2NPH - chains A and S of the 4 polymer chains in the assembly; structure by X-ray diffraction, 1.65 A resolution.

[Chain A]
Name: Protease retropepsin
Source organism: Human immunodeficiency virus 1
Notes: EC 3.4.23.16
UniProtKB: Q72874 (Q72874_9HIV1); residue numbers follow UniProt; this construct covers 1-99
Chain sequence (99 residues; row label = number of the first residue in the row):
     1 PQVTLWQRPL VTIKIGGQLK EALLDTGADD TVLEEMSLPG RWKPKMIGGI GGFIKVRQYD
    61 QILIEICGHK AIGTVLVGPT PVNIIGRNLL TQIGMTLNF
Construct notes: engineered mutation Met95 (Cys in Q72874)
Reported in the primary citation:
  - catalytic residues: Asp25
  - binding site for tetrapeptide fragment (chain S): Asp25

[Chain S]
Name: tetrapeptide fragment
Chain sequence (4 residues; row label = number of the first residue in the row):
     1 AETF

[Chain A / chain S interface]
Pairs across the interface - 17 pairs, chain A then chain S:
  Asp25(A) - Thr3(S)
  Asp25(A) - Phe4(S)
  Gly27(A) - Glu2(S)
  Gly27(A) - Phe4(S)  hydrogen bond (backbone-backbone)
  Ala28(A) - Glu2(S)
  Ala28(A) - Thr3(S)
  Ala28(A) - Phe4(S)
  Asp29(A) - Ala1(S)
  Asp29(A) - Glu2(S)  hydrogen bond (side chain-backbone)
  Asp30(A) - Ala1(S)  hydrogen bond (side chain-backbone)
  Lys45(A) - Ala1(S)
  Ile47(A) - Ala1(S)
  Ile47(A) - Thr3(S)
  Gly48(A) - Ala1(S)  hydrogen bond (backbone-backbone)
  Gly48(A) - Glu2(S)
  Gly48(A) - Thr3(S)  hydrogen bond (backbone-backbone)
  Ile84(A) - Thr3(S)
Other interface residues (no listed pair), chain A (11 interface residues in all): Val32, Gly49

[Overview]
11 residues of chain A and 4 residues of chain S are in contact; the contacts include 5 hydrogen bonds. Among
the polar pairs are Asp29(A)-Glu2(S), Asp30(A)-Ala1(S) and Gly27(A)-Phe4(S). From the paper: the catalytic
residue Asp25(A); a binding site for tetrapeptide fragment (chain S) at Asp25(A).
Chain A is Protease retropepsin (Human immunodeficiency virus 1) and chain S is tetrapeptide fragment; the
structure, Crystal structure of HIV1 protease in situ product complex, was determined by X-ray diffraction.
